Entry 6M1H (electron microscopy, 3.60 A resolution); this record covers chains C and F of the 6 polymer chains in the assembly.

[Chain C]
Protein: Nanobody 35
Organism: Lama glama
Notes: antibody fragment or engineered binder
Sequence (134 residues; row label = number of the first residue in the row):
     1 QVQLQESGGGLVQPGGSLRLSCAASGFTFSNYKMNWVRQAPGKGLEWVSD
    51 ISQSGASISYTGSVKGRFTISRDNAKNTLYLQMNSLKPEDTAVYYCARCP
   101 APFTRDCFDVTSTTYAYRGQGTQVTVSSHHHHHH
Unresolved in the structure: 127-134
Disulfide bonds: Cys22-Cys96, Cys99-Cys107

[Chain F]
Protein: Guanine nucleotide-binding protein G(s) subunit alpha isoforms short
Organism: Homo sapiens
Sequence (394 residues; numbered 1 to 394; the number before each row is that of its first residue):
     1 MGCLGNSKTEDQRNEEKAQREANKKIEKQLQKDKQVYRATHRLLLLGAGE
    51 SGKNTIVKQMRILHVNGFNGEGGEEDPQAARSNSDGEKATKVQDIKNNLK
   101 EAIETIVAAMSNLVPPVELANPENQFRVDYILSVMNVPDFDFPPEFYEHA
   151 KALWEDEGVRACYERSNEYQLIDCAQYFLDKIDVIKQADYVPSDQDLLRC
   201 RVLTSGIFETKFQVDKVNFHMFDVGAQRDERRKWIQCFNDVTAIIFVVAS
   251 SSYNMVIREDNQTNRLQAALKLFDSIWNNKWLRDTSVILFLNKQDLLAEK
   301 VLAGKSKIEDYFPEFARYTTPEDATPEPGEDPRVTRAKYFIRDEFLRIST
   351 ASGDGRHYCYPHFTCAVDTENIRRVFNDCRDIIQRMHLRQYELL
Unresolved in the structure: 1-10, 60-204, 250-263, 296-304

[Chain C / chain F interface]
Pairs across the interface (25):
  Glu46(C) - Asn264(F)
  Trp47(C) - Gln267(F)
  Trp47(C) - Lys271(F)
  Thr61(C) - Gln267(F)
  Gly62(C) - Gln267(F)
  Gly62(C) - Tyr311(F)
  Gly62(C) - Pro313(F)
  Ser63(C) - Tyr311(F)  hydrogen bond (backbone-backbone)
  Pro100(C) - Arg232(F)
  Thr104(C) - Asn278(F)
  Arg105(C) - Asn278(F)
  Asp106(C) - Ser275(F)
  Asp106(C) - Asn278(F)
  Asp106(C) - Asn279(F)
  Asp106(C) - Lys280(F)
  Cys107(C) - Ser275(F)  hydrogen bond (backbone-side chain)
  Phe108(C) - Ser275(F)
  Thr111(C) - Asp229(F)
  Thr111(C) - Glu230(F)
  Thr113(C) - Arg228(F)  hydrogen bond (backbone-side chain)
  Thr113(C) - Glu230(F)
  Thr114(C) - Glu230(F)
  Tyr115(C) - Glu230(F)
  Tyr115(C) - Arg232(F)
  Tyr117(C) - Arg232(F)
Other interface residues (no listed pair), chain C (17 interface residues in all): Tyr60
Other interface residues (no listed pair), chain F (18 interface residues in all): Arg231, Ile276, Arg283, Asp310, Phe312

[Overview]
The interface between chain C and chain F involves 17 residues on one side and 18 on the other; the contacts
include 3 hydrogen bonds. Among the polar pairs are Cys107(C)-Ser275(F), Thr113(C)-Arg228(F) and
Ser63(C)-Tyr311(F).
Here chain C is Nanobody 35 (Lama glama) and chain F is Guanine nucleotide-binding protein G(s) subunit alpha
isoforms short (Homo sapiens). Entry 6M1H (CryoEM structure of human PAC1 receptor in complex with maxadilan)
was determined by electron microscopy together with 6M1I from the same study.
